PDB entry 8F6Y | electron microscopy, 2.79 A resolution | chains B and C of the 5 polymer chains in the assembly

# Chain B
Molecule: Acetylcholine receptor subunit delta
Organism: Tetronarce californica
UniProt: P02718 (ACHD_TETCF); residues 1-500 here correspond to UniProt positions 22-521 (UniProt number = residue number + 21)
Amino-acid sequence (500 residues; each row starts with the number of its first residue):
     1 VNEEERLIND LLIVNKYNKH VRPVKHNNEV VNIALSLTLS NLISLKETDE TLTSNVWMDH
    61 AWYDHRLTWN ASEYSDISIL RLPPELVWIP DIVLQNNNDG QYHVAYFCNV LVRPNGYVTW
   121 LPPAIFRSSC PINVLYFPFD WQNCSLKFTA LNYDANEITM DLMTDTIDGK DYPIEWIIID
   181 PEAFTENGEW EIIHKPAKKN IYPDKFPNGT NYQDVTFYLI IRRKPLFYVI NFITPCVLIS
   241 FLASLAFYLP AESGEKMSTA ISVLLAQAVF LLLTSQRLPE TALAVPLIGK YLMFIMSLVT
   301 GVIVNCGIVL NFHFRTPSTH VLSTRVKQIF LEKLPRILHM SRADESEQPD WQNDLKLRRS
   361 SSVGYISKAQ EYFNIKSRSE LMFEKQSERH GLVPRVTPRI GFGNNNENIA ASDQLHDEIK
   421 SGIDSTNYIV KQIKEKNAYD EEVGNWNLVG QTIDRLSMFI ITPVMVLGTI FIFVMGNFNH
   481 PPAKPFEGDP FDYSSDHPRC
Disordered / not traced: 343-415, 500
Cystine bridges: Cys130-Cys144
Covalently attached groups: N-acetylglucosamine (NAG) linked to Asn143, Asn208
UniProt features mapped onto this chain:
  - modified residue: Tyr372 (Phosphotyrosine)
  - glycosylation (N-linked (GlcNAc...) asparagine): Asn70, Asn143, Asn208

# Chain C
Molecule: Acetylcholine receptor subunit beta
Organism: Tetronarce californica
UniProt: P02712 (ACHB_TETCF); residues 1-469 here correspond to UniProt positions 25-493 (UniProt number = residue number + 24)
Amino-acid sequence (469 residues; row label = number of the first residue in the row):
     1 SVMEDTLLSV LFETYNPKVR PAQTVGDKVT VRVGLTLTNL LILNEKIEEM TTNVFLNLAW
    61 TDYRLQWDPA AYEGIKDLRI PSSDVWQPDI VLMNNNDGSF EITLHVNVLV QHTGAVSWQP
   121 SAIYRSSCTI KVMYFPFDWQ NCTMVFKSYT YDTSEVTLQH ALDAKGEREV KEIVINKDAF
   181 TENGQWSIEH KPSRKNWRSD DPSYEDVTFY LIIQRKPLFY IVYTIIPCIL ISILAILVFY
   241 LPPDAGEKMS LSISALLAVT VFLLLLADKV PETSLSVPII IRYLMFIMIL VAFSVILSVV
   301 VLNLHHRSPN THTMPNWIRQ IFIETLPPFL WIQRPVTTPS PDSKPTIISR ANDEYFIRKP
   361 AGDFVCPVDN ARVAVQPERL FSEMKWHLNG LTQPVTLPQD LKEAVEAIKY IAEQLESASE
   421 FDDLKKDWQY VAMVADRLFL YVFFVICSIG TFSIFLDASH NVPPDNPFA
Disordered / not traced: 338-397
Cystine bridges: Cys128-Cys142
Covalently attached groups: glycan linked to Asn141
UniProt features mapped onto this chain:
  - modified residue: Tyr355 (Phosphotyrosine)
  - glycosylation: Asn141 (N-linked (GlcNAc...) asparagine)

# Chain B / chain C interface
Residue-residue contacts (103):
  Asn18(B) - Asp5(C)  hydrogen bond
  Val21(B) - Glu4(C)
  Val21(B) - Leu8(C)  hydrophobic
  Val24(B) - Ser1(C)  hydrogen bond (backbone-backbone)
  Lys25(B) - Ser1(C)
  Asn27(B) - Glu4(C)
  Asn27(B) - Ile75(C)
  Gln95(B) - Asn53(C)  hydrogen bond (backbone-side chain)
  Gln95(B) - Phe55(C)
  Gln95(B) - Ala179(C)
  Asn97(B) - Asn53(C)
  Asn97(B) - Ile123(C)
  Asn98(B) - Leu41(C)
  Asn98(B) - Ile123(C)
  Asp99(B) - Ile123(C)
  Gly100(B) - Thr103(C)
  Tyr102(B) - Asn53(C)
  Tyr102(B) - Thr103(C)
  Tyr102(B) - Leu104(C)  hydrophobic
  Tyr102(B) - Ser121(C)  hydrogen bond
  Tyr102(B) - Ala122(C)  hydrogen bond (side chain-backbone)
  Tyr102(B) - Ile123(C)
  Pro131(B) - Thr181(C)
  Lys147(B) - Asp178(C)  hydrogen bond (side chain-backbone)
  Leu151(B) - Phe55(C)  hydrophobic
  Leu151(B) - Leu104(C)  hydrophobic
  Asn152(B) - Arg79(C)
  Asn152(B) - Val106(C)
  Asn152(B) - Asn107(C)  hydrogen bond
  Tyr153(B) - Arg79(C)
  Tyr153(B) - Asn107(C)
  Asp154(B) - Arg79(C)
  Glu157(B) - Arg79(C)  salt bridge
  Tyr202(B) - Asp178(C)
  Asp204(B) - Asp178(C)
  Lys205(B) - Asn176(C)
  Lys205(B) - Asp178(C)  salt bridge
  Asn208(B) - Arg79(C)
  Gly254(B) - Glu247(C)
  Glu255(B) - Glu247(C)  hydrogen bond (backbone-side chain)
  Lys256(B) - Glu247(C)  hydrogen bond (backbone-side chain)
  Met257(B) - Glu247(C)  hydrogen bond (backbone-side chain)
  Met257(B) - Leu251(C)  hydrophobic
  Ser258(B) - Glu247(C)
  Ile261(B) - Leu251(C)  hydrophobic
  Ile261(B) - Ser254(C)
  Leu264(B) - Leu234(C)  hydrophobic
  Leu265(B) - Ala258(C)  hydrophobic
  Leu271(B) - Tyr223(C)  hydrophobic
  Leu271(B) - Pro227(C)  hydrophobic
  Leu272(B) - Phe262(C)  hydrophobic
  Leu272(B) - Leu265(C)  hydrophobic
  Thr274(B) - Tyr223(C)
  Ser275(B) - Phe219(C)
  Ser275(B) - Tyr223(C)
  Glu280(B) - Gln185(C)
  Glu280(B) - Phe219(C)
  Glu280(B) - Tyr220(C)  hydrogen bond
  Glu280(B) - Lys269(C)  salt bridge
  Thr281(B) - Gly184(C)
  Thr281(B) - Phe219(C)
  Ala282(B) - Gly184(C)  hydrogen bond (backbone-backbone)
  Ala282(B) - Lys216(C)
  Ala282(B) - Leu218(C)
  Leu283(B) - Gly184(C)
  Val285(B) - Leu218(C)  hydrophobic
  Val285(B) - Val222(C)  hydrophobic
  Pro286(B) - Tyr223(C)
  Met293(B) - Val222(C)
  Met293(B) - Ile226(C)  hydrophobic
  Thr300(B) - Leu230(C)
  Ile303(B) - Leu234(C)  hydrophobic
  Ile303(B) - Leu237(C)
  Val304(B) - Leu237(C)  hydrophobic
  Gly307(B) - Leu241(C)
  Leu310(B) - Pro242(C)
  Leu310(B) - Glu247(C)
  Asn311(B) - Tyr240(C)  hydrogen bond (side chain-backbone)
  Asn311(B) - Pro242(C)
  Phe314(B) - Pro242(C)  hydrophobic
  Phe314(B) - Asp244(C)
  Phe314(B) - Ala245(C)  hydrophobic
  Arg315(B) - Tyr240(C)
  Pro317(B) - Pro335(C)
  Ser318(B) - Arg334(C)
  Ser318(B) - Lys426(C)
  Thr319(B) - Arg334(C)
  Thr319(B) - Pro335(C)
  His320(B) - Pro335(C)
  His320(B) - Met433(C)
  Val321(B) - Pro335(C)  hydrophobic
  Glu418(B) - Lys402(C)
  Glu418(B) - Val405(C)
  Ser421(B) - Val405(C)
  Ser425(B) - Ile408(C)
  Ser425(B) - Lys409(C)
  Ser425(B) - Ala412(C)
  Thr426(B) - Ile408(C)
  Tyr428(B) - Ala412(C)
  Tyr428(B) - Glu416(C)
  Ile429(B) - Ile411(C)  hydrophobic
  Gln432(B) - Ser419(C)
  Tyr439(B) - Lys426(C)  hydrogen bond
Also at the interface, not in a pair above, chain B (78 interface residues in all): Lys16, His20, Arg22, Val93, Ser129, Thr210, Asn211, Ala268, Leu278, Pro279, Ala284, Gly289, Met296, Ser297, Ile308, Gly422
Also at the interface, not in a pair above, chain C (65 interface residues in all): Asn39, Pro81, Gln119, Ile231, Ile233, Ser250, Gln333, Leu415

# Overview
78 residues of chain B and 65 residues of chain C are in contact, with 14 hydrogen bonds and 3 salt bridges.
Polar contacts include Glu157(B)-Arg79(C), Lys205(B)-Asp178(C) and Glu280(B)-Lys269(C). N-acetylglucosamine is
covalently linked to Asn143(B) and Asn208(B).
Chain B is Acetylcholine receptor subunit delta and chain C is Acetylcholine receptor subunit beta, both from
Tetronarce californica; the structure, Cryo-EM structure of Torpedo nicotinic acetylcholine receptor in
complex with etomidate, desensitized-like state, was determined by electron microscopy (same publication as
8ESK, 8F2S and 8F6Z).
